PDB entry 7ELH | electron microscopy, 3.30 A resolution | chains B and D of the 26 polymer chains in the assembly

Chain B:
Name: RNA-directed RNA polymerase
Organism: Mammalian orthoreovirus 3
Notes: EC 2.7.7.48
Reference sequence: A0A0B5CSU4 (A0A0B5CSU4_9REOV); residues 1-1267 here = UniProt positions 1-1267
Sequence (1267 residues; numbered 1 to 1267; the number before each row is that of its first residue):
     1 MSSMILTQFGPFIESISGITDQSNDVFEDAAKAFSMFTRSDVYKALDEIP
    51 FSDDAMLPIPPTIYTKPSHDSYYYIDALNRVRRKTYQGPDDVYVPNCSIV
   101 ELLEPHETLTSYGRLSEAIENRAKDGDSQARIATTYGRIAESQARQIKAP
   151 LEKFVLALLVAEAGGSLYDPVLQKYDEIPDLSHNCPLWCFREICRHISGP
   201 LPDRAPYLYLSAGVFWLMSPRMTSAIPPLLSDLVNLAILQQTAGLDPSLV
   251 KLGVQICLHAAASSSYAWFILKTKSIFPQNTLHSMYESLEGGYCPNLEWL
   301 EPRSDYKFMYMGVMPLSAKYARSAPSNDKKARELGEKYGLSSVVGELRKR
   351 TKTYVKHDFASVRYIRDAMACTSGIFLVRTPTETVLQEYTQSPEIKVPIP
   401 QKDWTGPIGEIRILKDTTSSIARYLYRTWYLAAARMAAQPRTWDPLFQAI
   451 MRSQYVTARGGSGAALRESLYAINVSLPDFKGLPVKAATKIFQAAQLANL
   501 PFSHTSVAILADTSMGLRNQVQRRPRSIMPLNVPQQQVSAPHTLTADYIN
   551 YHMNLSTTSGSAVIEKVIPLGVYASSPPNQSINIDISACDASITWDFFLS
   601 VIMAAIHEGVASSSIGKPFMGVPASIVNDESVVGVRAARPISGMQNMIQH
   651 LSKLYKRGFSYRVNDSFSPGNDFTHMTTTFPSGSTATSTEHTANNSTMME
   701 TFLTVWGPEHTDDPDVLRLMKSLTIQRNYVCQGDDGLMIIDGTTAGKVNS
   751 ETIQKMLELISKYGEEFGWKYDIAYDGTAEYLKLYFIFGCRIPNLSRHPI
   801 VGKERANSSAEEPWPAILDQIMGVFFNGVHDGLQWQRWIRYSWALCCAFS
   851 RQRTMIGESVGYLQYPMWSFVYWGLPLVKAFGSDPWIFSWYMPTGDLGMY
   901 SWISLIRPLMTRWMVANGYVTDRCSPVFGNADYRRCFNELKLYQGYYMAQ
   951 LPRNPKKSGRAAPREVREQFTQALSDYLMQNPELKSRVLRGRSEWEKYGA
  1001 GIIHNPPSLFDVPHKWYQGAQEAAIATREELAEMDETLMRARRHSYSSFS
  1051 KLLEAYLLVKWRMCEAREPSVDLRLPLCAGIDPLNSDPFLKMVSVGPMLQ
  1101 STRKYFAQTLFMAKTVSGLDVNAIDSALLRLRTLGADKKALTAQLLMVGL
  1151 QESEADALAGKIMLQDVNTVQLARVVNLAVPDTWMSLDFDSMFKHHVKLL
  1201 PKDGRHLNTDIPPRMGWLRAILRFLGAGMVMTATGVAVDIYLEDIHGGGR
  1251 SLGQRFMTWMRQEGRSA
Unresolved in the structure: 1, 1266-1267

Chain D:
Name: Lambda 1
Organism: Mammalian orthoreovirus 3
Reference sequence: F1ARN3 (F1ARN3_9REOV); residues 181-1275 here = UniProt positions 181-1275
Sequence (1095 residues; each row starts with the number of its first residue):
   181 YQCHVCSAVLFSPLDLDAHVASHGLHGNMTLTSSDIQRHITEFISSWQNH
   231 PIVQVSADVENKKTAQLLHADTPRLVTWDAGLCTSFKIVPIVPAQVPQDV
   281 LAYTFFTSSYAIQSPFPEAAVSRIVVHTRWASNVDFDRDSSVIMAPPTEN
   331 NIHLFKQLLNTETLSVRGANPLMFRANVLHMLLEFVLDNLYLNRHTGFSQ
   381 DHTPFTEGANLRSLPGPDAEKWYSIMYPTRMGTPNVSKICNFVASCVRNR
   431 VGRFDRAQMMNGAMSEWVDVFETSDALTVSIRGRWMARLARMNINPTEIE
   481 WALTECAQGYVTVTSPYAPSVNRLMPYRISNAERQISQIIRIMNIGNNAT
   531 VIQPVLQDISVLLQRISPLQIDPTIISNTMSTVSESTTQTLSPASSILGK
   581 LRPSNSDFSSFRVALAGWLYNGVVTTVIDDSSYPKDGGSVTSLENLWDFF
   631 ILALALPLTTDPCAPVKAFMTLANMMVGFETIPMDNQIYTQSRRASAFST
   681 PHTWPRCFMNIQLISPIDAPILRQWAEIIHRYWPNPSQIRYGAPNVFGSA
   731 NLFTPPEVLLLPIDHQPANVTTPTLDFTNELTNWRARVCELMKNLVDNQR
   781 YQPGWTQSLVSSMRGTLDKLKLIKSMTPMYLQQLAPVELAVIAPMLPFPP
   831 FQVPYVRLDRDRVPTMVGVTRQSRDTITQPALSLSTTNTTVGVPLALDAR
   881 AITVALLSGKYPPDLVTNVWYADAIYPMYADTEVFSNLQRDMITCEAVQT
   931 LVTLVAQISETQYPVDRYLDWIPSLRASAATAATFAEWVNTSMKTAFDLS
   981 DMLLEPLLSGDPRMTQLAIQYQQYNGRTFNIIPEMPGSVIADCVQLTAEV
  1031 FNHEYNLFGIARGDIIIGRVQSTHLWSPLAPPPDLVFDRDTPGVHIFGRD
  1081 CRISFGMNGAAPMIRDETGLMVPFEGNWIFPLALWQMNTRYFNQQFDAWI
  1131 KTGELRIRIEMGAYPYMLHYYDPRQYANAWNLTSAWLEEITPTSIPSVPF
  1181 MVPISSDHDISSAPAVQYIISTEYNDRSLFCTNSSSPQTIAGPDKHIPVE
  1231 RYNILTNPDAPPTQIQLPEVVDLYNVVTRYAYETPPITAVVMGVP
Unresolved in the structure: 181-221

Interface between chain B and chain D:
Contacting residue pairs (23; chain B residue first):
  Asp416(B) - Val239(D)
  Pro440(B) - Ser586(D)
  Val632(B) - Lys242(D)
  Lys1138(B) - Ser557(D)
  Lys1138(B) - Ser561(D)
  Gln1151(B) - Ser584(D)
  Gln1151(B) - Asn585(D)  hydrogen bond
  Ser1153(B) - Pro553(D)  hydrogen bond (side chain-backbone)
  Ser1153(B) - Pro583(D)
  Glu1154(B) - Pro583(D)
  Glu1154(B) - Ser584(D)
  Asp1156(B) - Thr554(D)
  Asp1156(B) - Ser557(D)  hydrogen bond
  Ala1157(B) - Leu578(D)
  Ala1157(B) - Pro583(D)
  Lys1161(B) - Ser575(D)  hydrogen bond (backbone-side chain)
  Leu1164(B) - Glu565(D)
  Leu1164(B) - Ser572(D)
  Leu1164(B) - Ala574(D)  hydrophobic
  Leu1164(B) - Ser575(D)  hydrogen bond (backbone-side chain)
  Gln1165(B) - Ser575(D)  hydrogen bond (backbone-side chain)
  Asp1166(B) - Gln569(D)
  Asp1166(B) - Thr570(D)
Interface residues without a listed pair, chain B (20 interface residues in all): Lys415, Tyr430, Glu608, Val635, Glu1152, Gly1160, Pro1213
Interface residues without a listed pair, chain D (23 interface residues in all): Asn241, Asp552, Thr568, Gly579, Arg582, Ser980
The authors on this interface:
  - interface residues, chain D: Glu222(D)

Summary:
The interface between chain B and chain D involves 20 residues on one side and 23 on the other, with 6
hydrogen bonds. Polar pairs include Gln1151(B)-Asn585(D), Ser1153(B)-Pro553(D) and Asp1156(B)-Ser557(D). From
the paper: the interface residue Glu222(D).
Here chain B is RNA-directed RNA polymerase and chain D is Lambda 1, both from Mammalian orthoreovirus 3.
Entry 7ELH (In situ structure of transcriptional enzyme complex and capsid shell protein of mammalian reovirus
at initiation ...) was determined by electron microscopy (same publication as 7ELL).
